PDB entry 7MUE | electron microscopy, 2.80 A resolution | chains BG and BH of the 72 polymer chains in the assembly

[Chain BG]
Name: IcmE protein
From: Legionella pneumophila
UniProtKB: O53087 (O53087_LEGPN); numbering as in UniProt (aligned over 1-1048)
Amino-acid sequence (1048 residues; row label = number of the first residue in the row):
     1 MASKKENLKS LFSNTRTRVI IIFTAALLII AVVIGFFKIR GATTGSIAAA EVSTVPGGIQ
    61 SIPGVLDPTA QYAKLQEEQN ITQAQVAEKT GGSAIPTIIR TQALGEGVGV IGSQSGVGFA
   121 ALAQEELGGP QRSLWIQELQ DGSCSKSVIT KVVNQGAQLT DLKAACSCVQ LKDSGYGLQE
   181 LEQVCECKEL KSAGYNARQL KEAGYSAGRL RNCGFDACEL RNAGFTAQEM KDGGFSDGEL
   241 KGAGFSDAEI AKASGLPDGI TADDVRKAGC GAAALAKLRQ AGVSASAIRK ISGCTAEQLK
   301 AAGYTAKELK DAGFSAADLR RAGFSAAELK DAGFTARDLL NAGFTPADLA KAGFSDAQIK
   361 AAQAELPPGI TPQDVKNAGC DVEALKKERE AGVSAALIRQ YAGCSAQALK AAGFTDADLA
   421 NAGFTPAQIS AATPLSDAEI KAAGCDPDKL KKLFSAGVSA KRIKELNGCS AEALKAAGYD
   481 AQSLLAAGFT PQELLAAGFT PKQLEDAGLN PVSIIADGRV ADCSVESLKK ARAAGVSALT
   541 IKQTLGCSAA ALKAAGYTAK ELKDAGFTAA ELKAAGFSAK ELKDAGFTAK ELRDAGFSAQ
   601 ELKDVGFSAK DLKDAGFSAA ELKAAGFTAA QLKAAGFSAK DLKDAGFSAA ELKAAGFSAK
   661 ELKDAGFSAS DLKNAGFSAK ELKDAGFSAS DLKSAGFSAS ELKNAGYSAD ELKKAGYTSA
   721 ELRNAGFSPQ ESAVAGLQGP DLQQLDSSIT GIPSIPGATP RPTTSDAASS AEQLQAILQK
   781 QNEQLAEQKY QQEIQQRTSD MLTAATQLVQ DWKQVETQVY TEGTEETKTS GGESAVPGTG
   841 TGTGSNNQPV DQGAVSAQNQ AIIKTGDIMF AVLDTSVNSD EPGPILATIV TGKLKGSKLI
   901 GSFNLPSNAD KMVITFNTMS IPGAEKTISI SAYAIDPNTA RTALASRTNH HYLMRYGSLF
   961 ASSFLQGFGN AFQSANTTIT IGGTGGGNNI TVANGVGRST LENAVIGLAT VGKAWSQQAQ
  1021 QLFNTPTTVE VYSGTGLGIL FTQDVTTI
Disordered / not traced: 1-790, 825-1048

[Chain BH]
Name: Type IV secretion protein IcmK
From: Legionella pneumophila
UniProtKB: A0A2S6FBG9 (A0A2S6FBG9_LEGPN); residues 1-361 here = UniProt positions 1-361
Amino-acid sequence (361 residues; each row starts with the number of its first residue):
     1 MMKKYDQLCK YCLVIGLTFS MSCSIYAADQ SDDAQQALQQ LRMLQQKLSQ NPSPDAQSGA
    61 GDGGDNAASD STQQPNQSGQ ANAPAANQTA TAGGDGQIIS QDDAEVIDKK AFKDMTRNLY
   121 PLNPEQVVKL KQIYETSEYA KAATPGTPPK PTATSQFVNL SPGSTPPVIR LSQGFVSSLV
   181 FLDSTGAPWP IAAYDLGDPS SFNIQWDKTS NTLMIQATKL YNYGNLAVRL RGLNTPVMLT
   241 LIPGQKAVDY RVDLRVQGYG PNAKSMPTEE GIPPSANDLL LHVLEGVPPP GSRRLVVSGG
   301 DARAWLSNEK MYVRTNLTIL SPGWLASMTS ADGTHAYEMQ KSPVLLVSWH GKVMQLKVEG
   361 L
Disordered / not traced: 1-103, 264-361

[How chain BG and chain BH interact]
Residue-residue contacts (14; chain BG residue first):
  Leu808(BG) - Lys141(BH)
  Asp811(BG) - Lys141(BH)  salt bridge
  Trp812(BG) - Lys141(BH)  hydrogen bond (side chain-backbone)
  Val815(BG) - Gln173(BH)
  Val815(BG) - Thr218(BH)
  Glu816(BG) - Gln216(BH)  hydrogen bond (backbone-side chain)
  Thr817(BG) - Asn203(BH)
  Thr817(BG) - Gln216(BH)
  Gln818(BG) - Val176(BH)
  Gln818(BG) - Asn203(BH)  hydrogen bond (side chain-backbone)
  Gln818(BG) - Gln205(BH)
  Gln818(BG) - Met214(BH)  hydrogen bond (side chain-backbone)
  Gln818(BG) - Gln216(BH)
  Tyr820(BG) - Gln205(BH)
Other interface residues (no listed pair), chain BH (11 interface residues in all): Ile204, Asp207, Ile215

[In short]
Chain BG and chain BH form an interface of 8 and 11 residues respectively; the contacts include 4 hydrogen
bonds and 1 salt bridge. Polar pairs include Asp811(BG)-Lys141(BH), Trp812(BG)-Lys141(BH) and
Glu816(BG)-Gln216(BH).
Chain BG is IcmE protein and chain BH is Type IV secretion protein IcmK, both from Legionella pneumophila; the
structure, Legionella pneumophila Dot/Icm T4SS PR, was determined by electron microscopy, deposited together
with 7MUC, 7MUD, 7MUQ, 7MUS, 7MUV, 7MUW and 7MUY.
